PDB entry 8PEN | electron microscopy, 3.10 A resolution | chains J and B of the 9 polymer chains in the assembly

# Chain J
Name: DNA-directed RNA polymerase subunit beta'
Organism: Escherichia coli
Notes: EC 2.7.7.6
Reference sequence: P0A8T7 (RPOC_ECOLI); numbering as in UniProt (aligned over 2-1407)
Amino-acid sequence (1416 residues; each row starts with the number of its first residue):
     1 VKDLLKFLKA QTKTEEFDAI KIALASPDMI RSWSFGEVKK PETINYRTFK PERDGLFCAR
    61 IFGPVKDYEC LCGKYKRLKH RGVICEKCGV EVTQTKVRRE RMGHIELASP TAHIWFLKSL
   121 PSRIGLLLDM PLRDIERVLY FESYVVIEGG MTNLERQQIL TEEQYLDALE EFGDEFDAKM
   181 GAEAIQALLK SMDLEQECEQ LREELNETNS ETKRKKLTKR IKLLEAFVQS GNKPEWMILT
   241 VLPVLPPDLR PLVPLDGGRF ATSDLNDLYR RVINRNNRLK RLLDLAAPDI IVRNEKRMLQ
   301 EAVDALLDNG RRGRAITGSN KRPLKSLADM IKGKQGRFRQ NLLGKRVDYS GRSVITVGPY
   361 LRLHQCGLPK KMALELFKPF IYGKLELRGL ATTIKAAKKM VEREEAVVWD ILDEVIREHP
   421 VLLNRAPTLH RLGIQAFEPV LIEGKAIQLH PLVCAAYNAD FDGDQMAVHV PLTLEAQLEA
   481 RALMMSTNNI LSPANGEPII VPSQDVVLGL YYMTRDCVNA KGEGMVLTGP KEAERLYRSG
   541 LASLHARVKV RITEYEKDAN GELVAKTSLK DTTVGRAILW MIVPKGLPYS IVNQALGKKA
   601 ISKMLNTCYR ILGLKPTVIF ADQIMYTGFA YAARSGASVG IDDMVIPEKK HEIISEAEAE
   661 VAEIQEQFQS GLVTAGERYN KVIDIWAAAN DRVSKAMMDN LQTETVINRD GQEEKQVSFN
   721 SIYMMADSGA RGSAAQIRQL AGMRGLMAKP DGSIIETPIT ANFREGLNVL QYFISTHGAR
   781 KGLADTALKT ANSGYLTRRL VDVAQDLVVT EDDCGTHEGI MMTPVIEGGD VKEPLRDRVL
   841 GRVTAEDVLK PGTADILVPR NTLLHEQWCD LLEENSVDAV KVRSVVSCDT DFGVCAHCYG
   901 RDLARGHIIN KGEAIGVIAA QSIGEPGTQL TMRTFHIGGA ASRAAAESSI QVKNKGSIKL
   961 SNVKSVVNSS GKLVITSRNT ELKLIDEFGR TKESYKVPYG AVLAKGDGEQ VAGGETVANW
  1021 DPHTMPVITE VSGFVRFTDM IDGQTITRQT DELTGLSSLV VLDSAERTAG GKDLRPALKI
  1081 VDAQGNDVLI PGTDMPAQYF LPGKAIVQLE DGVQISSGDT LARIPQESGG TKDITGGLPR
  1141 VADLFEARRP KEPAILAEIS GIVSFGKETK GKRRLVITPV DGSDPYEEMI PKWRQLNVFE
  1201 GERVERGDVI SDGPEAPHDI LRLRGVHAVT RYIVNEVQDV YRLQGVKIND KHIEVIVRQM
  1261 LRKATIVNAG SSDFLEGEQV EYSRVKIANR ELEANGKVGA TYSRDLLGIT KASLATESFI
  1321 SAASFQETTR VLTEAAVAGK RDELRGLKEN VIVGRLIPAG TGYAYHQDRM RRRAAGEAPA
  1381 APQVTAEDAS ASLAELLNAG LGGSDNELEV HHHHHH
Not modelled in the structure: 1-15, 936-946, 1127-1133, 1376-1416
Construct notes: expression tag (1, 1408-1416)
Bound ions: Zn2+ site 1: Cys70, Cys72, Cys85, Cys88; Mg2+: Asp460, Asp462 (shared with 2 residues of chain R); Zn2+ site 2: Cys814, Cys888, Cys895, Cys898

# Chain B
Molecule: template DNA
Sequence (40 nucleotides; each row starts with the number of its first residue):
     1 GGAAGATCGA AAAAAGCACG CTACCGCCCG CGTGGTGGTG
Not modelled in the structure: 39-40

# How chain J and chain B interact
Contacting residue pairs (29):
  Lys118(J) with DA14(B), phosphate contact
  Ser210(J) with DG5(B), phosphate contact; DA6(B), hydrogen bond to the phosphate
  Glu211(J) with DA6(B), phosphate contact
  Thr212(J) with DA6(B), hydrogen bond to the phosphate
  Lys213(J) with DA6(B), salt bridge to the phosphate
  Leu255(J) with DC28(B), base contact
  Arg259(J) with DC28(B), salt bridge to the phosphate; DC29(B), sugar contact
  Ala261(J) with DC28(B), base contact
  Thr262(J) with DC29(B), phosphate contact
  Arg270(J) with DC29(B), base contact
  Arg311(J) with DA14(B), phosphate contact
  Lys334(J) with DC17(B), phosphate contact; DA18(B), salt bridge to the phosphate; DC19(B), salt bridge to the phosphate
  Arg339(J) with DC17(B), salt bridge to the phosphate; DC19(B), salt bridge to the phosphate
  Arg346(J) with DC21(B), salt bridge to the phosphate
  Arg352(J) with DG20(B), base contact; DC21(B), sugar contact
  Ala426(J) with DG20(B), sugar contact
  Thr790(J) with DA18(B), hydrogen bond to the base
  Ala791(J) with DA18(B), base contact
  Gly794(J) with DA18(B), sugar contact
  Tyr795(J) with DG16(B), sugar contact; DA18(B), sugar contact
  Gln1326(J) with DG16(B), phosphate contact
  Glu1327(J) with DG16(B), hydrogen bond to the phosphate
Interface residues without a listed pair, chain J (27 interface residues in all): Phe260, Ser319, Asn320, Pro427, Arg798
Interface residues without a listed pair, chain B (14 interface residues in all): DT7, DA15, DC27

# Overview
The interface between chain J and chain B involves 27 residues on one side and 14 on the other; the contacts
include 4 hydrogen bonds and 7 salt bridges. Among the polar pairs are Thr790(J)-DA18(B), Ser210(J)-DA6(B) and
Thr212(J)-DA6(B).
Chain J is DNA-directed RNA polymerase subunit beta' (Escherichia coli) and chain B is template DNA; the
structure, fully recruited RfaH bound to E. coli transcription complex paused at ops site (alternative state
of ..., was determined by electron microscopy together with 8PFG, 8PFJ, 8PH9, 8PHK, 8PIB, 8PID, 8PIL and 8PIM
from the same study.
